Entry 5IC1 (X-ray diffraction, 2.20 A resolution); this record covers chain A.

Chain A:
Protein: Talin-1
Organism: Mus musculus
UniProtKB: P26039 (TLN1_MOUSE); numbering as in UniProt (aligned over 1357-1822)
Chain sequence (469 residues; numbered 1354 to 1822; the number before each row is that of its first residue):
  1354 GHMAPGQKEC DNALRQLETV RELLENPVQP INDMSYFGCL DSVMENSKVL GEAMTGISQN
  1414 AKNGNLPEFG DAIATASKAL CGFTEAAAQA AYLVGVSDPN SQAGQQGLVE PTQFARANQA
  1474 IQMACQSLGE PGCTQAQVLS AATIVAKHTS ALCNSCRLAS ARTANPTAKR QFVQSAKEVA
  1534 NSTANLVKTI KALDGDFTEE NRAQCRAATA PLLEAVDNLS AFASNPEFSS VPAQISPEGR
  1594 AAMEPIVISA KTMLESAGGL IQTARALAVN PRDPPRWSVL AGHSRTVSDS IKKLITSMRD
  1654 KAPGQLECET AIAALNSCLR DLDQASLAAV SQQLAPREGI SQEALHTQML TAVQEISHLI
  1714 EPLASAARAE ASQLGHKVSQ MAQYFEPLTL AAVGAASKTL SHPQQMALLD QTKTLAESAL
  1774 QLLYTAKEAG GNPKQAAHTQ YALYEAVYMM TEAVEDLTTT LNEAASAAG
Unresolved in the structure: 1354-1355, 1820-1822
Sequence notes: expression tag (1354-1356); engineered mutation Tyr1794 (Glu in P26039), Tyr1797 (Glu in P26039), Tyr1801 (Gln in P26039)
From the paper describing this entry:
  - mutagenesis - T1812Y: unchanged signaling
  - mutagenesis - V1540Y: unchanged stability
  - mutagenesis - V1540Y: unchanged signaling (integrin activity)
  - mutagenesis - V1540Y: decreased signaling (talin activity)

In short:
The paper reports that V1540Y reduces signaling (talin activity); T1812Y leaves signaling unchanged.
Chain A is Talin-1 (Mus musculus); the structure, Structural analysis of a talin triple domain module, E1794Y,
E1797Y, Q1801Y mutant, was determined by X-ray diffraction, deposited together with 5IC0.
